PDB entry 7VEA | electron microscopy, 3.70 A resolution | chains aM and aP of the 90 polymer chains in the assembly

# Chain aM
Molecule: Phycobiliprotein ApcE
Source organism: Thermosynechococcus vestitus BP-1
UniProtKB: Q8DGF2 (Q8DGF2_THEEB); numbering as in UniProt (aligned over 1-1139)
Chain sequence (1139 residues; each row starts with the number of its first residue):
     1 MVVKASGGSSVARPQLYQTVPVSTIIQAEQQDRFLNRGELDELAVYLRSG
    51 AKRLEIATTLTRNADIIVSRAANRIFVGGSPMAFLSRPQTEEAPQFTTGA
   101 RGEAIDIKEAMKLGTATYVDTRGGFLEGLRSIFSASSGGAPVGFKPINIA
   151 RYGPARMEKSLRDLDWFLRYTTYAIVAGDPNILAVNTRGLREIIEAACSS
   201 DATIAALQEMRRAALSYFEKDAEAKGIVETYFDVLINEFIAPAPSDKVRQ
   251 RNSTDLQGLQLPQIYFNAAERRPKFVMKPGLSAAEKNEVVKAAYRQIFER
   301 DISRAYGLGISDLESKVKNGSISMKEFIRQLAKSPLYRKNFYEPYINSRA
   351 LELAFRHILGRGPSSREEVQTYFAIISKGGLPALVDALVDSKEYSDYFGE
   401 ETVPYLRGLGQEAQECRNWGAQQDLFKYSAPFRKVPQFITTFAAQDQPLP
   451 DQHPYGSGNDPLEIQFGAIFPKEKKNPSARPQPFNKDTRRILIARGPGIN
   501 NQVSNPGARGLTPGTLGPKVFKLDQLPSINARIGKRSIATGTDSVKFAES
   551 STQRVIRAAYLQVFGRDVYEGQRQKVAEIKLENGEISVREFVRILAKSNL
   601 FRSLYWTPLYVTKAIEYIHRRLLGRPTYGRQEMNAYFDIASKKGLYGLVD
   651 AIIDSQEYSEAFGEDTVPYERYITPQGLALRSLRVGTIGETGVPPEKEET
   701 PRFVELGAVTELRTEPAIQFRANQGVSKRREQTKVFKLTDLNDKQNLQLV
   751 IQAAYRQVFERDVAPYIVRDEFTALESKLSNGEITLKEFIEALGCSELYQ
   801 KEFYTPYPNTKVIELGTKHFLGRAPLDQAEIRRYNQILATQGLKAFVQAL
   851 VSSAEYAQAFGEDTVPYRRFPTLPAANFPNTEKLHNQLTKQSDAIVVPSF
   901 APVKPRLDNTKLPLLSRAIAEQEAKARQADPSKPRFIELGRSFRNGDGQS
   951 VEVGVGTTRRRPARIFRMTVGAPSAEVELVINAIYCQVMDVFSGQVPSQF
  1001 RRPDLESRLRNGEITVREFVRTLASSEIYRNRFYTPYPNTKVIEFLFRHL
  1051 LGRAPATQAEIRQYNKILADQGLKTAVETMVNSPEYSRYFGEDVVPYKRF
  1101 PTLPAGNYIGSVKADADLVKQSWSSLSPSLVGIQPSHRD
Not modelled in the structure: 1, 81-153, 526-552, 941-952, 1134-1139
Covalently attached groups: phycocyanobilin (CYC) linked to Cys198
Residues lining bound ligands:
  - phycocyanobilin (CYC), molecule 1: Pro14, Gln257, Leu259, Leu261, Tyr265, Leu409, Ala413, Gln414, Glu415, Cys416, Trp419
  - phycocyanobilin (CYC), molecule 2: Ile75, Ala155, Arg156, Lys159, Ser160, Asp163, Trp166, Phe167, Tyr170, Asn186, Thr187, Leu190, Ile193, Ile194, Ala197, Ser199, Ala202, Thr203
  - phycocyanobilin (CYC), molecule 3: Arg300, Tyr306, Tyr428, Phe432
  - phycocyanobilin (CYC), molecule 4: Ile346, Asn347, Ser348, Arg366, Gln370, Phe373, Ile439
  - phycocyanobilin (CYC), molecule 5: Tyr455, Tyr610, Val611, Thr612, Arg630, Asn634, Phe637
  - phycocyanobilin (CYC), molecule 6: Ile464, Gln465, Phe466, Gly467, Ile469, Arg566
  - phycocyanobilin (CYC), molecule 7: Arg489, Ile491, Leu492, Ile493, Ala494, Gly498, Asn501, Val503
  - phycocyanobilin (CYC), molecule 8: Gly725, Val726, Arg730, Pro871, Thr872, Leu873, Pro874, Ala875, Phe878
  - phycocyanobilin (CYC), molecule 9: Arg761, Leu888, Thr889, Lys890
  - phycocyanobilin (CYC), molecule 10: Thr773, Leu775, Glu776, Lys778, Leu779
  - phycocyanobilin (CYC), molecule 11: Asn809, Thr810, Gln828, Ile831, Arg832, Asn835, Ser899
  - phycocyanobilin (CYC), molecule 12: Arg959, Arg960, Thr1102, Leu1103, Pro1104, Ala1105, Tyr1108
  - phycocyanobilin (CYC), molecule 13: Phe992, Leu1118, Val1119, Gln1121, Ser1122, Trp1123
  - phycocyanobilin (CYC), molecule 14: Asp1004, Ser1007, Arg1008, Arg1010, Asn1011
  - phycocyanobilin (CYC), molecule 15: Asn1039, Thr1040, Arg1062, Asn1065
What the authors report for this chain:
  - binding site for phycocyanobilin: Tyr265, Tyr306, Ser348, Arg366, Phe373, Cys416, Tyr428, Phe432, Tyr455, Tyr610, Arg630, Phe637, Arg730, Arg761, Asn809, Asn835, Thr872, Leu873, Phe878, Lys890, Phe992, Ser1122
  - binding site for phycocyanobilin: Trp166 (proposed by the authors, not directly observed)

# Chain aP
Molecule: Allophycocyanin beta chain
Source organism: Thermosynechococcus vestitus BP-1
UniProtKB: P50031 (APCB_THEEB); the author numbering skips numbers that UniProt does not, so the offset changes along the chain: 1-71 = UniProt 1-71; 75-150 = UniProt 72-147; 161-174 = UniProt 148-161
Chain sequence (161 residues; numbered 1 to 174; 13 numbers in that range are skipped by the numbering (no residue carries them; nothing is unmodelled there); the number before each row is that of its first residue):
     1 MQDAITAVINASDVQGKYLDTAAMEKLKAYFATGELRVRAASVISANAAN
    51 IVKEAVAKSLLYSDITRPGGN
    75 MYTTRRYAACIRDLDYYLRYATYAMLAGDPSILDERVLNGLKETYNSLGV
   125 PIAATVQAIQAMKEVTASLVGADAGK
   161 EMGIYFDYICSGLS
Covalently attached groups: covalent link Asn71-Met75; phycocyanobilin (CYC) linked to Cys84
Modified / non-standard residues: Asn71 (N-methyl asparagine; MEN)
Residues lining bound ligands:
  - phycocyanobilin (CYC), molecule 1: Leu60, Ile65, Asn71, Met75, Arg79, Arg80, Ala83, Arg86, Asp87, Leu88, Tyr90, Tyr91, Tyr94, Arg110, Val111, Leu115, Tyr119, Leu122, Val124, Pro125, Ala128, Thr129
  - phycocyanobilin (CYC), molecule 2: Leu61, Tyr62, Thr66, Tyr76, Thr77, Thr78
Curated features (UniProtKB/Swiss-Prot):
  - binding site ((2R,3E)-phycocyanobilin): Cys84
  - modified residue: Asn71 (N4-methylasparagine)
What the authors report for this chain:
  - binding site for phycocyanobilin: Cys84, Tyr90

# How chain aM and chain aP interact
Residue-residue contacts (52; chain aM residue first):
  Tyr342(aM) - Arg110(aP)  hydrogen bond
  Glu343(aM) - Glu109(aP)
  Glu343(aM) - Arg110(aP)
  Pro344(aM) - Glu109(aP)
  Tyr345(aM) - Glu109(aP)
  Tyr345(aM) - Arg110(aP)  hydrogen bond (backbone-side chain)
  Ile346(aM) - Glu109(aP)
  Ile346(aM) - Arg110(aP)
  Ile346(aM) - Val111(aP)
  Ile346(aM) - Asn113(aP)
  Ile346(aM) - Leu115(aP)
  Asn347(aM) - Tyr90(aP)  hydrogen bond
  Asn347(aM) - Arg110(aP)  hydrogen bond
  Arg366(aM) - Leu122(aP)
  Gln370(aM) - Arg79(aP)
  Phe373(aM) - Arg86(aP)
  Phe373(aM) - Tyr90(aP)  hydrophobic
  Ser377(aM) - Arg86(aP)
  Ser377(aM) - Tyr90(aP)  hydrogen bond
  Lys434(aM) - Asn113(aP)
  Val435(aM) - Glu117(aP)
  Pro436(aM) - Gly114(aP)
  Pro436(aM) - Thr118(aP)
  Thr440(aM) - Thr118(aP)
  Thr440(aM) - Ser121(aP)  hydrogen bond (backbone-side chain)
  Ala443(aM) - Ser121(aP)
  Ala443(aM) - Leu122(aP)  hydrophobic
  Ala444(aM) - Ser121(aP)  hydrogen bond (backbone-side chain)
  Gln447(aM) - Ser121(aP)
  Gln447(aM) - Leu122(aP)
  Arg480(aM) - Glu117(aP)
  Ala679(aM) - Ser174(aP)
  Leu680(aM) - Ser174(aP)
  Leu683(aM) - Ile126(aP)  hydrophobic
  Leu683(aM) - Ala127(aP)  hydrophobic
  Leu683(aM) - Val130(aP)
  Leu683(aM) - Ser174(aP)  hydrogen bond (backbone-side chain)
  Arg684(aM) - Ser171(aP)  hydrogen bond
  Arg684(aM) - Ser174(aP)
  Val685(aM) - Gln134(aP)
  Val685(aM) - Cys170(aP)  hydrophobic
  Ile688(aM) - Ala127(aP)
  Ile688(aM) - Val130(aP)  hydrophobic
  Ile688(aM) - Gln131(aP)
  Gly689(aM) - Gln131(aP)  hydrogen bond (backbone-side chain)
  Glu690(aM) - Gln131(aP)
  Thr691(aM) - Ala127(aP)
  Thr691(aM) - Gln131(aP)
  Gly692(aM) - Ala127(aP)
  Val693(aM) - Ser59(aP)
  Val693(aM) - Gln131(aP)
  Pro694(aM) - Ser63(aP)
Interface residues without a listed pair, chain aM (34 interface residues in all): Ala374, Ile376, Ile439, Glu696
Interface residues without a listed pair, chain aP (28 interface residues in all): Lys58, Ile65, Tyr94, Lys116, Ala128

# In short
34 residues of chain aM and 28 residues of chain aP are in contact; the contacts include 10 hydrogen bonds.
Polar contacts include Tyr342(aM)-Arg110(aP), Tyr345(aM)-Arg110(aP) and Asn347(aM)-Tyr90(aP). Chain aM binds
14 copies of phycocyanobilin. Ligands of chain aP: phycocyanobilin. The paper reports a binding site for
phycocyanobilin at Tyr265(aM), Tyr306(aM) and Cys84(aP) among others.
Here chain aM is Phycobiliprotein ApcE and chain aP is Allophycocyanin beta chain, both from
Thermosynechococcus vestitus BP-1. Entry 7VEA (Pentacylindrical allophycocyanin core from Thermosynechococcus
vulcanus) was determined by electron microscopy.
